1CT4 - chains E and I; structure by X-ray diffraction, 1.60 A resolution.

== Chain E ==
Name: Proteinase B
Source organism: Streptomyces griseus
Notes: EC 3.4.21.81
UniProt: P00777 (PRTB_STRGR); the construct lacks a stretch of the UniProt sequence and is renumbered around it, so the offset changes along the chain: 16-19 = UniProt 115-118; 29-34 = UniProt 119-124; 39-48 = UniProt 125-134; 49-60 = UniProt 139-150; 8 more segments
Amino-acid sequence (185 residues; each row starts with the number of its first residue; note: 50 numbers in that range are skipped by the numbering (no residue carries them; nothing is unmodelled there); a row labelled like 48A-48D holds insertion residues (48A, then the next letters in order)):
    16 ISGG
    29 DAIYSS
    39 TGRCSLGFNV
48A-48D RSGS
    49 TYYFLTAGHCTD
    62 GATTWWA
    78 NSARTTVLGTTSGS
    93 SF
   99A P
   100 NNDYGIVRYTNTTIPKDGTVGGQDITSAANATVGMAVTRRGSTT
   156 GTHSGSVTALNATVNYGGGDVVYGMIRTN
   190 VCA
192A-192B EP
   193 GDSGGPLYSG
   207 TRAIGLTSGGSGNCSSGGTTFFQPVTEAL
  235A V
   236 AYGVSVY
Curated features (UniProtKB/Swiss-Prot):
  - active site (Charge relay system): His57, Asp102, Ser195
Cystine bridges: Cys42-Cys58, Cys191-Cys220

== Chain I ==
Name: Ovomucoid inhibitor
Source organism: Meleagris gallopavo
Notes: fragment: third domain omtky3-val18i; engineered mutation(s): DEL 1-5, L18V
UniProt: P68390 (IOVO_MELGA); residues 6-56 here correspond to UniProt positions 135-185 (UniProt number = residue number + 129)
Amino-acid sequence (51 residues; each row starts with the number of its first residue):
     6 VDCSEYPKPACTVEYRPLCGSDNKTYGNKCNFCNAVVESNGTLTLSHFGK
    56 C
Sequence notes: variant Val18 (Leu147 in P68390)
Curated features (UniProtKB/Swiss-Prot):
  - glycosylation: Asn45 (N-linked (GlcNAc...) asparagine)
Cystine bridges: Cys8-Cys38, Cys16-Cys35, Cys24-Cys56

== Interface between chain E and chain I ==
Residue-residue contacts - 35 pairs, chain E then chain I:
  Thr39(E) - Arg21(I)  hydrogen bond (backbone-side chain)
  Gly40(E) - Tyr20(I)
  Arg41(E) - Glu19(I)
  Arg41(E) - Tyr20(I)  hydrogen bond (backbone-backbone)
  Cys42(E) - Glu19(I)
  His57(E) - Thr17(I)
  His57(E) - Val18(I)
  His57(E) - Glu19(I)
  Val169(E) - Ala15(I)  hydrophobic
  Asn170(E) - Pro14(I)
  Tyr171(E) - Lys13(I)  hydrogen bond (backbone-side chain)
  Tyr171(E) - Ala15(I)
  Tyr171(E) - Cys16(I)
  Tyr171(E) - Thr17(I)
  Gly173(E) - Glu10(I)  hydrogen bond (backbone-side chain)
  Glu192A(E) - Val18(I)
  Pro192B(E) - Val18(I)
  Pro192B(E) - Glu19(I)
  Pro192B(E) - Tyr20(I)
  Pro192B(E) - Gly32(I)
  Pro192B(E) - Asn33(I)
  Pro192B(E) - Asn36(I)
  Gly193(E) - Val18(I)  hydrogen bond (backbone-backbone)
  Gly193(E) - Glu19(I)
  Gly193(E) - Tyr20(I)
  Asp194(E) - Val18(I)  hydrogen bond (backbone-backbone)
  Ser195(E) - Val18(I)  hydrogen bond (side chain-backbone)
  Ser195(E) - Glu19(I)  hydrogen bond (side chain-backbone)
  Thr213(E) - Val18(I)
  Ser214(E) - Thr17(I)
  Ser214(E) - Val18(I)
  Gly215(E) - Cys16(I)
  Gly216(E) - Ala15(I)
  Gly216(E) - Cys16(I)  hydrogen bond (backbone-backbone)
  Ser217(E) - Pro14(I)
Also at the interface, not in a pair above, chain E (23 interface residues in all): Cys58, Phe94, Gly172, Ala192

== Summary ==
Chain E and chain I form an interface of 23 and 13 residues respectively, with 9 hydrogen bonds. Among the
polar pairs are Thr39(E)-Arg21(I), Tyr171(E)-Lys13(I) and Gly173(E)-Glu10(I). From UniProt: 3 active-site
residues on chain E.
Chain E is Proteinase B (Streptomyces griseus) and chain I is Ovomucoid inhibitor (Meleagris gallopavo); the
structure, Crystal structure of the OMTKY3 P1 variant OMTKY3-VAL18I in complex with sgpb, was determined by
X-ray diffraction, deposited together with 1CT0 and 1CT2.
